4DV2 - chains A and T of the 21 polymer chains in the assembly; structure by X-ray diffraction, 3.65 A resolution.

[Chain A]
Molecule: 16S rRNA
Organism: Thermus thermophilus
Sequence (1522 nucleotides; row label = number of the first residue in the row; note: 42 numbers in that range are skipped by the numbering (no residue carries them; nothing is unmodelled there); a row labelled like 190A-190L holds insertion residues (190A, then the next letters in order); numbering starts at 0):
     0 UUUGUUGGAG AGUUUGAUCC UGGCUCAGGG UGAACGCUGG CGGCGUGCCU AAGACAUGCA
    60 AGUCGUGCGG G
    73 CCGCGGGGUU UU
    88 ACUCCG
    95 UGGUC
   101 AGCGGCGGAC GGGUGAGUAA CGCGUGGGU
  129A G
   130 ACCUACCCGG AAGAGGGGGA CAACCCGGGG AAACUCGGGC UAAUCCCCCA UGUGGACCCG
   190 C
190A-190L CCCUUGGGGUGU
   191 GUCCAAAGGG CUUU
   216 GCCCGCUUCC GGAUGGGCCC GCGUCCCAUC AGCUAGUUGG UGGGGUAAUG GCCCACCAAG
   276 GCGACGACGG GUAGCCGGUC UGAGAGGAUG GCCGGCCACA GGGGCACUGA GACACGGGCC
   336 CCACUCCUAC GGGAGGCAGC AGUUAGGAAU CUUCCGCAAU GGGCGCAAGC CUGACGGAGC
   396 GACGCCGCUU GGAGGAAGAA GCCCUUCGGG GUGUAAACUC CUGAA
   442 CCCGGGACGA AACCCCCGAC GA
   474 GGGGACUGAC GGUACCGGG
   494 GUAAUAGCGC CGGCCAACUC CGUGCCAGCA GCCGCGGUAA UACGGAGGGC GCGAGCGUUA
   554 CCCGGAUUCA CUGGGCGUAA AGGGCGUGUA GGCGGCCUGG GGCGUCCCAU GUGAAAGACC
   614 ACGGCUCAAC CGUGGGGGAG CGUGGGAUAC GCUCAGGCUA GACGGUGGGA GAGGGUGGUG
   674 GAAUUCCCGG AGUAGCGGUG AAAUGCGCAG AUACCGGGAG GAACGCCGAU GGCGAAGGCA
   734 GCCACCUGGU CCACCCGUGA CGCUGAGGCG CGAAAGCGUG GGGAGCAAAC CGGAUUAGAU
   794 ACCCGGGUAG UCCACGCCCU AAACGAUGCG CGCUAGGUCU CUGGGUCU
   848 CCUGGGGGCC GAAGCUAACG CGUUAAGCGC GCCGCCUGGG GAGUACGGCC GCAAGGCUGA
   908 AACUAAAAGG AAUUGACGGG GGCCCGCACA AGCGGUGGAG CAUGUGGUUU AAUUCGAAGX
   968 AACGCGAAGA ACCUUACCAG GCCUUGACAU GCUAGG
 1003A G
  1004 AACCCGGGUG AAAGCCUGGG GUGCCCC
1030A-1030D GCGA
  1031 GGGGAGCCCU AGCACAGGUG CUGCAUGGCC GUCGUCAGCU CGUGCCGUGA GGUGUUGGGU
  1091 UAAGUCCCGC AACGAGCGCA ACCCCCGCCG UUAGUUGCCA GCGGUUCGGC CGGGCACUCU
  1151 AACGGGACUG CCCGCGAAA
  1171 GCGGGAGGAA GGAGGGGACG ACGUCUGGUC AGCAUGGCCC UUACGGCCUG GGCGACACAC
  1231 GUGCUACAAU GCCCACUACA AAGCGAUGCC ACCCGGCAAC GGGGAGCUAA UCGCAAAAAG
  1291 GUGGGCCCAG UUCGGAUUGG GGUCUGCAAC CCGACCCCAU GAAGCCGGAA UCGCUAGUAA
  1351 UCGCGGAUCA G
 1361A C
  1362 CAUGCCGCGG UGAAUACGUU CCCGGGCCUU GUACACACXG CCXGUXACGC CAUGGGAGCG
  1422 GGCUCUACCC GAAGUCGCCG GG
  1446 AGCCUACGGG
  1459 CAGGCGCCGA GGGUAGGGCC CGUGACUGGG GCGAAGUCGU AACAAGGUAG CUGUACCGGA
  1519 AGGUGCGGCU GGAUCCACUC CUUUCU
Disordered / not traced: 0-4, 1534-1538
Differences from the reference sequence: engineered mutation A912 (C1535 in M26923.1); conflict C1534 (A2157 in M26923.1), A1535 (C2158 in M26923.1)
Modified residues: PSU (pseudouridine-5'-monophosphate) at position 516, 7MG (7N-methyl-8-hydroguanosine-5'-monophosphate) at position 527, M2G (N2-dimethylguanosine-5'-monophosphate) at position 966, 5MC (5-methylcytidine-5'-monophosphate) at position 967, 2MG (2N-methylguanosine-5'-monophosphate) at position 1207, 5MC (5-methylcytidine-5'-monophosphate) at position 1400, 4OC (4n,o2'-methylcytidine-5'-monophosphate) at position 1402, 5MC (5-methylcytidine-5'-monophosphate) at position 1404, 5MC (5-methylcytidine-5'-monophosphate) at position 1407, UR3 (3-methyluridine-5'-monophoshate) at position 1498, MA6 (6N-dimethyladenosine-5'-monophoshate) at position 1518, MA6 (6N-dimethyladenosine-5'-monophoshate) at position 1519, PSU (pseudouridine-5'-monophosphate) at position 1540, PSU (pseudouridine-5'-monophosphate) at position 1541
Ion coordination: Mg2+ site 1 near U5 (its only coordinating residue here); Mg2+ site 2: U12, G22; Mg2+ site 3: U12, G21; Mg2+ site 4 near G21 (its only coordinating residue here); Mg2+ site 5: A59, C386, U387; Mg2+ site 6 near G61 (its only coordinating residue here); Mg2+ site 7 near G69 (its only coordinating residue here); Mg2+ site 8 near C89 (its only coordinating residue here); Mg2+ site 9 near U90 (its only coordinating residue here); Mg2+ site 10: G96, U98; Mg2+ site 11 near G107 (its only coordinating residue here); Mg2+ site 12: A109, G331; 97 more Mg2+ sites not listed

[Chain T]
Molecule: ribosomal protein S20
Organism: Thermus thermophilus
Reference sequence: P80380 (RS20_THET8); residue numbers follow UniProt; this construct covers 1-106
Chain sequence (106 residues; each row starts with the number of its first residue):
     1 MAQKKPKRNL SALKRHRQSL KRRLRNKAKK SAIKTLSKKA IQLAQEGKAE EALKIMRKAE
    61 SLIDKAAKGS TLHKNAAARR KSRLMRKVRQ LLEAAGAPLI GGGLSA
Disordered / not traced: 1-7
Ion coordination: Mg2+ near Ser-11 (its only coordinating residue here)

[Chain A / chain T interface]
Contacting residue pairs - 87 pairs, chain A then chain T:
  G61(A) / Leu-10(T)  phosphate contact
  G102(A) / Arg-17(T)  salt bridge to the phosphate
  C103(A) / Lys-14(T)  salt bridge to the phosphate
  C103(A) / Arg-17(T)  salt bridge to the phosphate
  C103(A) / Lys-21(T)  hydrogen bond to the phosphate
  G104(A) / Lys-14(T)  hydrogen bond to the base
  G104(A) / Gln-18(T)  phosphate contact
  G104(A) / Lys-21(T)  salt bridge to the phosphate
  G105(A) / Arg-22(T)  salt bridge to the phosphate
  G107(A) / Arg-15(T)  salt bridge to the phosphate
  G108(A) / Arg-15(T)  base contact
  C132(A) / Lys-74(T)  hydrogen bond to the phosphate
  C132(A) / Asn-75(T)  hydrogen bond to the phosphate
  U133(A) / Lys-74(T)  salt bridge to the phosphate
  C175(A) / Arg-25(T)  sugar contact
  C176(A) / Lys-29(T)  salt bridge to the phosphate
  C177(A) / Lys-65(T)  salt bridge to the phosphate
  C178(A) / Lys-65(T)  phosphate contact
  A185(A) / Ala-78(T)  sugar contact
  A185(A) / Lys-81(T)  hydrogen bond to the base
  C186(A) / Ala-78(T)  sugar contact
  C186(A) / Lys-81(T)  sugar contact
  C186(A) / Ser-82(T)  hydrogen bond to the phosphate
  C186(A) / Met-85(T)  hydrogen bond to the sugar
  C187(A) / Ser-82(T)  hydrogen bond to the phosphate
  C187(A) / Met-85(T)  sugar contact
  C187(A) / Arg-86(T)  sugar contact
  C187(A) / Arg-89(T)  hydrogen bond to the sugar
  C187(A) / Leu-104(T)  base contact
  C187(A) / Ser-105(T)  hydrogen bond to the base
  C188(A) / Arg-89(T)  sugar contact
  C188(A) / Ser-105(T)  base contact
  C188(A) / Ala-106(T)  base contact
  U190L(A) / Ser-105(T)  hydrogen bond to the base
  G191(A) / Met-85(T)  base contact
  G191(A) / Gly-101(T)  hydrogen bond to the sugar
  G191(A) / Gly-102(T)  hydrogen bond to the sugar
  G191(A) / Gly-103(T)  hydrogen bond to the base
  G191(A) / Leu-104(T)  hydrogen bond to the sugar
  G191(A) / Ser-105(T)  hydrogen bond to the base
  U192(A) / Arg-57(T)  sugar contact
  U192(A) / Glu-60(T)  hydrogen bond to the sugar
  U192(A) / Gly-102(T)  sugar contact
  U192(A) / Gly-103(T)  sugar contact
  C193(A) / Glu-60(T)  sugar contact
  C193(A) / Ser-61(T)  hydrogen bond to the phosphate
  C193(A) / Asp-64(T)  hydrogen bond to the sugar
  C193(A) / Lys-81(T)  base contact
  C194(A) / Ser-61(T)  hydrogen bond to the phosphate
  C194(A) / Asp-64(T)  sugar contact
  C194(A) / Lys-68(T)  hydrogen bond to the sugar
  A195(A) / Lys-65(T)  phosphate contact
  A195(A) / Lys-68(T)  sugar contact
  U223(A) / Lys-68(T)  sugar contact
  G258(A) / Arg-86(T)  salt bridge to the phosphate
  G259(A) / Arg-83(T)  salt bridge to the phosphate
  G260(A) / Arg-83(T)  salt bridge to the phosphate
  U261(A) / Arg-79(T)  salt bridge to the phosphate
  U261(A) / Arg-80(T)  salt bridge to the phosphate
  A262(A) / Lys-74(T)  sugar contact
  A262(A) / Asn-75(T)  sugar contact
  A263(A) / Asn-75(T)  phosphate contact
  A263(A) / Arg-79(T)  salt bridge to the phosphate
  C322(A) / Ser-19(T)  sugar contact
  C322(A) / Arg-23(T)  sugar contact
  U323(A) / Ser-19(T)  sugar contact
  U323(A) / Arg-22(T)  phosphate contact
  U323(A) / Arg-23(T)  phosphate contact
  U323(A) / Asn-26(T)  hydrogen bond to the phosphate
  G324(A) / Arg-22(T)  salt bridge to the phosphate
  G324(A) / Asn-26(T)  hydrogen bond to the phosphate
  G324(A) / Ser-70(T)  phosphate contact
  A325(A) / Ser-70(T)  hydrogen bond to the phosphate
  G332(A) / Leu-10(T)  phosphate contact
  G332(A) / His-16(T)  sugar contact
  G333(A) / His-16(T)  hydrogen bond to the sugar
  U1436(A) / Arg-23(T)  salt bridge to the phosphate
  G1438(A) / Lys-34(T)  salt bridge to the phosphate
  C1439(A) / Lys-38(T)  phosphate contact
  G1453(A) / Lys-39(T)  hydrogen bond to the phosphate
  G1454(A) / Thr-35(T)  phosphate contact
  G1454(A) / Lys-39(T)  salt bridge to the phosphate
  G1455(A) / Ser-31(T)  phosphate contact
  G1455(A) / Ala-32(T)  phosphate contact
  G1455(A) / Thr-35(T)  hydrogen bond to the phosphate
  C1459(A) / Ser-31(T)  hydrogen bond to the phosphate
  A1460(A) / Lys-27(T)  salt bridge to the phosphate
Other interface residues (no listed pair), chain A (48 interface residues in all): C106, C174, A349, C1437
Other interface residues (no listed pair), chain T (51 interface residues in all): Arg-8, Ala-12, Ala-28, Lys-30, Leu-36, Lys-58, Lys-87

[Summary]
Chain A and chain T form an interface of 48 and 51 residues respectively; the contacts include 28 hydrogen
bonds and 20 salt bridges. Among the polar pairs are G104(A)/Lys-14(T), A185(A)/Lys-81(T) and
C187(A)/Ser-105(T). U12(A) and G22(A) form the Mg2+ site 2.
Here chain A is 16S rRNA and chain T is ribosomal protein S20, both from Thermus thermophilus. Entry 4DV2
(Crystal structure of the Thermus thermophilus 30S ribosomal subunit with a 16S rRNA mutation, C912A) was
determined by X-ray diffraction.
